9GGP - chains A and H of the 4 polymer chains in the assembly; structure by X-ray diffraction, 1.84 A resolution.

Chain A:
Molecule: Alpha-1-antitrypsin
From: Homo sapiens
Reference sequence: P01009 (A1AT_HUMAN); residues 2-394 here correspond to UniProt positions 26-418 (UniProt number = residue number + 24)
Amino-acid sequence (404 residues; row label = number of the first residue in the row; numbers below 1 keep their minus sign (Met-9 is residue -9)):
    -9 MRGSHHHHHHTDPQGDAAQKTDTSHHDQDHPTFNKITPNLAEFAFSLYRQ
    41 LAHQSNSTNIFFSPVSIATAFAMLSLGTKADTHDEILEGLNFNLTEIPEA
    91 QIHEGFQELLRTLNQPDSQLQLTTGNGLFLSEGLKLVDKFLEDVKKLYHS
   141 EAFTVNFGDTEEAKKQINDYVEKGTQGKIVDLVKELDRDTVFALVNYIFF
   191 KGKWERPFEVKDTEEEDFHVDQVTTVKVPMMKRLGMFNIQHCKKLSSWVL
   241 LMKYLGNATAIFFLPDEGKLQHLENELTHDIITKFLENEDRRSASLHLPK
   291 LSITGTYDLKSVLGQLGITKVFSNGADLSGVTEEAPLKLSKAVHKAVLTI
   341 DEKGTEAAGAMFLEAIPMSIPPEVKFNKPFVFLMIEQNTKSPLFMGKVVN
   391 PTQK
Unresolved in the structure: -9 to 23, 45, 355-394
Sequence notes: initiating methionine (-9); expression tag (-8 to 1)

Chain H:
Molecule: Fab fragment heavy chain of 2C1 monoclonal antibody
From: Mus musculus
Notes: antibody fragment or engineered binder
Amino-acid sequence (222 residues; each row starts with the number of its first residue; note: 1 number in that range is skipped by the numbering (no residue carries it; nothing is unmodelled there); a row labelled like 82A-82C holds insertion residues (82A, then the next letters in order)):
     1 DVQLKQSGSSLVQPSQSLSVTCTVSGFSLTSYGVHWVRQSPGKGLEWLGV
    51 IWSGGGTDYNAAFISRLSITKDNSKSQVFFKM
82A-82C NSL
    83 QARDTAIYYCARDFYGNY
100A-100E GRYTM
   101 NYWGQGTSVTVSSAKTTPPSVYPLAPGSAA
130A-130C QTN
   132 NSMVTLGCLVKGYFPEPVTVTWNSGSLSSGVHTFPAVLQSDLYTLSSSVT
   182 VPSSTWPSETVTCNVAHPASSTKVDKKIVPR
Unresolved in the structure: 130A-130C
Disulfide bonds: Cys22-Cys92, Cys139-Cys194

Chain A / chain H interface:
Contacting residue pairs (27; chain A residue first):
  Leu100(A) with Asp1(H)
  Arg101(A) with Asp1(H), salt bridge; Gln3(H)
  Asn104(A) with Asp1(H), hydrogen bond; Ser25(H)
  Thr113(A) with Gly26(H); Phe27(H)
  His139(A) with Asp1(H), salt bridge
  Glu141(A) with Val2(H); Arg94(H), salt bridge; Tyr102(H), hydrogen bond
  Phe143(A) with Phe96(H), hydrophobic
  Asp149(A) with Tyr100(H), hydrogen bond
  Glu152(A) with Tyr97(H), hydrogen bond; Asn99(H), hydrogen bond; Tyr100(H), hydrogen bond (side chain-backbone)
  Lys155(A) with Tyr97(H); Gly100A(H)
  Gln156(A) with Tyr97(H)
  Asp159(A) with Tyr97(H); Tyr100C(H), hydrogen bond
  Lys163(A) with Ser31(H), hydrogen bond (backbone-side chain); Tyr32(H); Tyr100C(H), hydrogen bond
  Gln166(A) with Ser28(H); Thr30(H)
  Tyr187(A) with Gly26(H)
Interface residues without a listed pair, chain A (18 interface residues in all): Ser108, Ala142, Tyr160
Interface residues without a listed pair, chain H (19 interface residues in all): Ser74

In short:
Chain A and chain H form an interface of 18 and 19 residues respectively; the contacts include 9 hydrogen
bonds and 3 salt bridges. Polar contacts include Arg101(A)-Asp1(H), His139(A)-Asp1(H) and Glu141(A)-Arg94(H).
Chain A is Alpha-1-antitrypsin (Homo sapiens) and chain H is Fab fragment heavy chain of 2C1 monoclonal
antibody (Mus musculus); the structure, Alpha-1-antitrypsin in complex with the Fab fragment of an
anti-polymer antibody, was determined by X-ray diffraction.
